4YJL - chains A and G; structure by X-ray diffraction, 2.10 A resolution.

== Chain A ==
Protein: Adenomatous polyposis coli protein
Source organism: Homo sapiens
Notes: fragment: arm domain
Reference sequence: P25054 (APC_HUMAN); numbering as in UniProt (aligned over 407-751)
Chain sequence (354 residues; numbered 398 to 751; the number before each row is that of its first residue):
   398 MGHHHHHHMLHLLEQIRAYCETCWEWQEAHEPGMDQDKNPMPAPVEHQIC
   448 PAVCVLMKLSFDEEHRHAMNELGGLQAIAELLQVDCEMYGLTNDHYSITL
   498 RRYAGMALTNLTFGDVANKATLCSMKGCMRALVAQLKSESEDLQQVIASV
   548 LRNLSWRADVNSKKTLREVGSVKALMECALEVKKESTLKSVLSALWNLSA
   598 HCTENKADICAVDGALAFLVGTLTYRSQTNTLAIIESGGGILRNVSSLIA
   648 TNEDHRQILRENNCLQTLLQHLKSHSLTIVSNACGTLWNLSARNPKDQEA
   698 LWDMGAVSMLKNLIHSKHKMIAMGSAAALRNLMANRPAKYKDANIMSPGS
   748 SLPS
Disordered / not traced: 398-399, 737-751
Sequence notes: expression tag (398-406)
Curated features (UniProtKB/Swiss-Prot):
  - modified residue (Phosphoserine): S744, S748
  - natural variant: R414 (R414C: In FAP1), S722 (S722G: In FAP1)
  - mutagenesis: K516 (K516E: Impairs interaction with KHDRBS1), R549 (R549E: Impairs interaction with KHDRBS1)
Reported in the primary citation:
  - mutagenesis - M717K: abolished binding to Amer1-A3
  - mutagenesis - N507K, K516E, R549E, N550K: unchanged binding to Amer1-A3
  - mutagenesis - K516E/M717K: decreased binding to FL Amer1
  - mutagenesis - K516E, M717K: unchanged binding to FL Amer1/WTX

== Chain G ==
Protein: APC membrane recruitment protein 1
Reference sequence: Q5JTC6 (AMER1_HUMAN); residues 496-508 here = UniProt positions 496-508
Chain sequence (13 residues; numbered 496 to 508; the number before each row is that of its first residue):
   496 PRDSYSGDALYEF

== Interface between chain A and chain G ==
Contacting residue pairs (50; chain A residue first):
  F458(A) - Y506(G)
  R463(A) - L505(G)
  R499(A) - F508(G)
  M503(A) - Y506(G)  hydrophobic
  M503(A) - F508(G)  hydrophobic
  T506(A) - A504(G)
  T506(A) - Y506(G)
  N507(A) - L505(G)
  N507(A) - Y506(G)  hydrogen bond (side chain-backbone)
  F510(A) - D503(G)
  F510(A) - A504(G)  hydrophobic
  F510(A) - L505(G)
  G511(A) - D503(G)  hydrogen bond (backbone-side chain)
  K516(A) - D503(G)  salt bridge
  D539(A) - F508(G)
  Q542(A) - Y506(G)  hydrogen bond
  Q542(A) - E507(G)  hydrogen bond (side chain-backbone)
  Q542(A) - F508(G)
  V543(A) - Y506(G)
  S546(A) - Y506(G)
  R549(A) - S501(G)  hydrogen bond (side chain-backbone)
  R549(A) - G502(G)
  N550(A) - D503(G)
  N550(A) - A504(G)  hydrogen bond (side chain-backbone)
  W553(A) - Y500(G)  hydrophobic
  W553(A) - G502(G)
  W553(A) - D503(G)
  S583(A) - F508(G)
  S590(A) - S501(G)  hydrogen bond (backbone-side chain)
  W593(A) - S499(G)  hydrogen bond
  W593(A) - Y500(G)
  W593(A) - S501(G)
  N594(A) - Y500(G)
  N594(A) - S501(G)  hydrogen bond (side chain-backbone)
  N594(A) - G502(G)  hydrogen bond (side chain-backbone)
  A597(A) - D498(G)
  A597(A) - S499(G)
  A597(A) - Y500(G)  hydrophobic
  K603(A) - D498(G)  salt bridge
  R640(A) - P496(G)
  R640(A) - R497(G)  hydrogen bond (side chain-backbone)
  R640(A) - S499(G)  hydrogen bond
  N641(A) - D498(G)
  N641(A) - S499(G)  hydrogen bond (side chain-backbone)
  N679(A) - S499(G)  hydrogen bond
  G682(A) - P496(G)
  W685(A) - P496(G)  hydrophobic
  N686(A) - P496(G)
  M717(A) - R497(G)
  M720(A) - R497(G)
Interface residues without a listed pair, chain A (34 interface residues in all): T509, K581, S596, G637
Interface features reported in the paper:
  - specific contacts: F510(A)-L505(G) (hydrophobic contact), G511(A)-D503(G) (hydrogen bond), K516(A)-D503(G) (salt bridge), W553(A)-Y500(G) (hydrophobic contact), W553(A)-G502(G) (hydrophobic contact), W593(A)-S499(G) (hydrogen bond), N641(A)-S499(G) (hydrogen bond), N679(A)-S499(G) (hydrogen bond)
  - interface residues, chain A: R549(A), N550(A), N594(A), N641(A)
  - hot spots on chain A (mutagenesis) - N507K, R549E: abolished binding to APC membrane recruitment protein 1 (chain G)
  - hot spots on chain A (mutagenesis) - R549A, N550K, N594K: decreased binding to APC membrane recruitment protein 1 (chain G)
  - hot spots on chain A (mutagenesis) - N507K, F510K: decreased binding to another copy of this molecule
  - interface residues, chain G: Y506(G)
  - hot spots on chain G (mutagenesis) - L505D: abolished binding to Adenomatous polyposis coli protein (chain A)

== In short ==
34 residues of chain A and 13 residues of chain G are in contact; the contacts include 14 hydrogen bonds and 2
salt bridges. Among the polar pairs are K516(A)-D503(G), K603(A)-D498(G) and N507(A)-Y506(G). The paper
describes hydrophobic contacts between F510(A) and L505(G), W553(A) and Y500(G) and W553(A) and G502(G);
hydrogen bonds between G511(A) and D503(G), W593(A) and S499(G) and N641(A) and S499(G) among others; a salt
bridge between K516(A) and D503(G). From the paper: R549A, N550K and N594K of chain A reduce binding to APC
membrane recruitment protein 1 (chain G); interface residues R549(A), N550(A) and Y506(G) among others; 10
substitutions were tested in all.
Here chain A is Adenomatous polyposis coli protein (Homo sapiens) and chain G is APC membrane recruitment
protein 1. Entry 4YJL (Crystal structure of APC-ARM in complexed with Amer1-A2) was determined by X-ray
diffraction together with 4YJE and 4YK6 from the same study.
